PDB entry 4D06 | X-ray diffraction, 2.00 A resolution | chains C and F of the 6 polymer chains in the assembly

Chain C (and F):
Molecule: Chalcone isomerase
Source organism: Eubacterium ramulus
Notes: EC 5.5.1.6; chain F of this document is another copy of the same molecule, construct and numbering; everything in this record applies to it too
UniProtKB: V9P0A9 (V9P0A9_9FIRM); residues 0-282 here correspond to UniProt positions 1-283 (UniProt number = residue number + 1)
Sequence (283 residues; each row starts with the number of its first residue; numbering starts at 0):
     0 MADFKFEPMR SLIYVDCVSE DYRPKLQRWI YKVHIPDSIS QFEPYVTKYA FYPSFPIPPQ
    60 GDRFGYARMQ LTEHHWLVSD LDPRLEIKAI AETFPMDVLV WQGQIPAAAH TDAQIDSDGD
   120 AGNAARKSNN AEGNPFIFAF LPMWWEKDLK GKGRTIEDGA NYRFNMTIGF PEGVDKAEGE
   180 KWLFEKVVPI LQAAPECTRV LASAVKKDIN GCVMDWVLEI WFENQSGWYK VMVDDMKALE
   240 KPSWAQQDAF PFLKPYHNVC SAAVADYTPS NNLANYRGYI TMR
Disordered / not traced: 0 (chain F: 0, 107-129)
Small-molecule neighbours: naringenin (NAR): Ile12, Val14, Trp28, His33, Ser37, Gln40, Phe41, Tyr48, Phe50, Gln69, Thr71, His73, Trp75, Asp79, Lys87, Glu91, Phe93, Val97, Gln101, Asn122, Arg125, Phe135, Phe137

Interface between chain C and chain F:
Residue-residue contacts (27; chain C residue first):
  Pro35(C) - Tyr278(F)
  Ile38(C) - Ile279(F)  hydrophobic
  Ser39(C) - Ile279(F)
  Ser39(C) - Thr280(F)  hydrogen bond (side chain-backbone)
  Ser39(C) - Arg282(F)
  Gln40(C) - Arg282(F)  hydrogen bond (backbone-side chain)
  Pro43(C) - Arg282(F)
  Tyr44(C) - Arg282(F)
  Ala88(C) - Arg282(F)
  Ile89(C) - Thr280(F)
  Leu272(C) - Arg276(F)  hydrogen bond (backbone-side chain)
  Ala273(C) - Arg276(F)  hydrogen bond (backbone-side chain)
  Tyr275(C) - Arg276(F)  hydrogen bond (backbone-side chain)
  Arg276(C) - Leu272(F)  hydrogen bond (side chain-backbone)
  Arg276(C) - Ala273(F)
  Arg276(C) - Tyr275(F)  hydrogen bond (side chain-backbone)
  Arg276(C) - Arg276(F)
  Gly277(C) - Gly277(F)
  Ile279(C) - Pro35(F)
  Ile279(C) - Ile38(F)  hydrophobic
  Ile279(C) - Ser39(F)
  Thr280(C) - Ser39(F)  hydrogen bond (backbone-side chain)
  Arg282(C) - Ser39(F)
  Arg282(C) - Gln40(F)  hydrogen bond (side chain-backbone)
  Arg282(C) - Pro43(F)
  Arg282(C) - Tyr44(F)
  Arg282(C) - Ala88(F)
Also at the interface, not in a pair above, chain C (20 interface residues in all): Glu42, Asn274, Tyr278, Met281
Also at the interface, not in a pair above, chain F (19 interface residues in all): Glu42, Ile89, Met281

Summary:
Chain C and chain F form an interface of 20 and 19 residues respectively, with 9 hydrogen bonds. Polar pairs
include Ser39(C)-Thr280(F), Gln40(C)-Arg282(F) and Leu272(C)-Arg276(F). Chain C binds naringenin.
Chain C and chain F are both Chalcone isomerase (Eubacterium ramulus); the structure, Bacterial chalcone
isomerase complexed with naringenin, was determined by X-ray diffraction, deposited together with 4C9S and
4C9T.
